PDB entry 5X5Y | X-ray diffraction, 3.46 A resolution | chains B and A of the 4 polymer chains in the assembly

== Chain B (and A) ==
Molecule: Probable ATP-binding component of ABC transporter
Organism: Pseudomonas aeruginosa PAO1
Notes: chain A of this document is another copy of the same molecule, construct and numbering; everything in this record applies to it too
UniProtKB: Q9HVV6 (Q9HVV6_PSEAE); residue numbers follow UniProt; this construct covers 1-241
Amino-acid sequence (247 residues; numbered 1 to 247; the number before each row is that of its first residue):
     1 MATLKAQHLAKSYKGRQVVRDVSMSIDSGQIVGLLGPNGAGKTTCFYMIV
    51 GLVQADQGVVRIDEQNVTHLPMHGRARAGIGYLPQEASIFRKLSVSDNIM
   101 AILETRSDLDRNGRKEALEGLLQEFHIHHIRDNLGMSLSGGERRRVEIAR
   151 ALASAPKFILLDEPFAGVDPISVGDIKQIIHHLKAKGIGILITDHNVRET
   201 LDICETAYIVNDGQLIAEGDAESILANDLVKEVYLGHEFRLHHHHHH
Unresolved in the structure: 1, 241-247
Differences from the reference sequence: expression tag (242-247)

== How chain B and chain A interact ==
Pairs across the interface - 27 pairs, chain B then chain A:
  Gly-36(B) / Asp-169(A)
  Pro-37(B) / Asp-169(A)
  Asn-38(B) / Gly-167(A)
  Asn-38(B) / Asp-169(A)
  Gly-167(B) / Asn-38(A)
  Gly-167(B) / His-195(A)
  Asp-169(B) / Gly-36(A)
  Asp-169(B) / Pro-37(A)
  Asp-169(B) / Asn-38(A)  hydrogen bond
  Asp-169(B) / Tyr-234(A)
  Pro-170(B) / Val-197(A)  hydrophobic
  Pro-170(B) / Tyr-234(A)
  Pro-170(B) / Leu-235(A)
  Ile-171(B) / Glu-232(A)
  Ile-171(B) / Val-233(A)
  Ile-171(B) / Tyr-234(A)  hydrogen bond (backbone-backbone)
  Ile-171(B) / Leu-235(A)
  His-195(B) / Gly-167(A)
  Arg-198(B) / Arg-198(A)
  Arg-198(B) / Glu-199(A)  salt bridge
  Glu-232(B) / Ile-171(A)
  Val-233(B) / Ile-171(A)
  Tyr-234(B) / Asp-169(A)
  Tyr-234(B) / Pro-170(A)
  Tyr-234(B) / Ile-171(A)  hydrogen bond (backbone-backbone)
  Leu-235(B) / Pro-170(A)
  Arg-240(B) / Arg-198(A)
Interface residues without a listed pair, chain B (18 interface residues in all): Val-168, Val-197, Glu-238, Phe-239
Interface residues without a listed pair, chain A (18 interface residues in all): Gly-174, Asn-196, Gly-236

== Overview ==
Chain B and chain A each contribute 18 residues to their interface; the contacts include 3 hydrogen bonds and
1 salt bridge. Polar pairs include Arg-198(B)/Glu-199(A), Asp-169(B)/Asn-38(A) and Ile-171(B)/Tyr-234(A).
Chain B and chain A are both Probable ATP-binding component of ABC transporter (Pseudomonas aeruginosa PAO1);
the structure, A membrane protein complex, was determined by X-ray diffraction.
